PDB entry 8K43 | electron microscopy, 3.00 A resolution | chains B3 and A4 of the 12 polymer chains in the assembly

# Chain B3 (and A4)
Protein: VP2
Organism: Banna virus
Notes: chain A4 of this document is another copy of the same molecule, construct and numbering; everything in this record applies to it too
UniProt: Q9INH3 (Q9INH3_9REOV); residues 1-955 here = UniProt positions 1-955
Sequence (955 residues; numbered 1 to 955; the number before each row is that of its first residue):
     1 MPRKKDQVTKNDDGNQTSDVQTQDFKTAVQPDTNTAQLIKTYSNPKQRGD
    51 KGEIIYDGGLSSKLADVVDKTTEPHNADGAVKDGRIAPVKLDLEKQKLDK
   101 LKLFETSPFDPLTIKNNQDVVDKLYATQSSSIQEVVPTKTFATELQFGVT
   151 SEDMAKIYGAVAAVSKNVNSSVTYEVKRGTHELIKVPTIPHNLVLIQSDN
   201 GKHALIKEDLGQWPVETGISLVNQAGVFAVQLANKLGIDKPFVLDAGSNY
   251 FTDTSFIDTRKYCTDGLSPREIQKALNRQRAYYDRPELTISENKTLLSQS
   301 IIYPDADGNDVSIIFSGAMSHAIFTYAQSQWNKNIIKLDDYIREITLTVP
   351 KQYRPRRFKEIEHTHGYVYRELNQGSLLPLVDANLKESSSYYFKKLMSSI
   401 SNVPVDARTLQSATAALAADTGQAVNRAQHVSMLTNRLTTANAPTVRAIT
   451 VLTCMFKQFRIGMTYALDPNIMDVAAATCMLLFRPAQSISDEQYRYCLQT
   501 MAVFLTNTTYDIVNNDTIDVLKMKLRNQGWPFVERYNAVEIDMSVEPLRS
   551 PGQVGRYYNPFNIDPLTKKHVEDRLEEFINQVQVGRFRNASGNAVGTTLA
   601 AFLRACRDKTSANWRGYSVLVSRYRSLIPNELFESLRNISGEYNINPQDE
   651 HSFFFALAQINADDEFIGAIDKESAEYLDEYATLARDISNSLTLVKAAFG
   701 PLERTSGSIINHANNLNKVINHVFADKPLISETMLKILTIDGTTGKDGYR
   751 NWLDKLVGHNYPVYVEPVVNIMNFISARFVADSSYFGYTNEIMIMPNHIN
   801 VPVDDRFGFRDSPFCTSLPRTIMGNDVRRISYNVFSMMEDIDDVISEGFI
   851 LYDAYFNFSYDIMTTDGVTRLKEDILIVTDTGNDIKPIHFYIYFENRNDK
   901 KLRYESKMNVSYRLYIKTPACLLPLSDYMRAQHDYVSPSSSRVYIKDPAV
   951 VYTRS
Not modelled in the structure: 1-19, 422-429 (chain A4: 1-181)
Construct notes: conflict Lys97 (Arg in Q9INH3)

# How chain B3 and chain A4 interact
Pairs across the interface - 61 pairs, chain B3 then chain A4:
  Thr217(B3) - Phe256(A4)
  Gly218(B3) - Phe256(A4)
  Lys386(B3) - Glu360(A4)
  Glu387(B3) - Lys359(A4)
  Glu387(B3) - Glu360(A4)
  Thr464(B3) - Gln352(A4)
  Thr464(B3) - Arg354(A4)
  Thr464(B3) - Arg954(A4)
  Tyr465(B3) - Arg954(A4)
  Ala466(B3) - Arg954(A4)
  Leu467(B3) - Gln352(A4)
  Leu467(B3) - Ser622(A4)
  Leu467(B3) - Arg623(A4)
  Asp468(B3) - Arg615(A4)  salt bridge
  Tyr496(B3) - Lys351(A4)
  Gln499(B3) - Lys351(A4)
  Thr506(B3) - Lys568(A4)
  Asn507(B3) - Lys568(A4)
  Asn507(B3) - Trp614(A4)
  Asn507(B3) - Arg615(A4)
  Thr508(B3) - Lys568(A4)
  Thr508(B3) - Arg615(A4)
  Thr509(B3) - Arg615(A4)
  Thr509(B3) - Ser618(A4)  hydrogen bond
  Thr509(B3) - Val619(A4)
  Tyr510(B3) - Lys351(A4)
  Asp511(B3) - Ile541(A4)
  Asp511(B3) - Asp542(A4)
  Asp511(B3) - Met543(A4)
  Asp511(B3) - Ser544(A4)  hydrogen bond
  Asp511(B3) - Tyr557(A4)  hydrogen bond
  Ile512(B3) - Pro565(A4)  hydrophobic
  Ile512(B3) - Trp614(A4)  hydrophobic
  Asn514(B3) - Ser544(A4)
  Ala590(B3) - Gln659(A4)
  Ser591(B3) - Gln659(A4)  hydrogen bond
  Glu642(B3) - Arg357(A4)  hydrogen bond (backbone-side chain)
  Asn644(B3) - Arg354(A4)
  Asn646(B3) - Arg354(A4)
  Thr705(B3) - Thr259(A4)
  Thr705(B3) - Lys261(A4)  hydrogen bond (backbone-side chain)
  Ser706(B3) - Thr252(A4)
  Gly707(B3) - Tyr250(A4)  hydrogen bond (backbone-side chain)
  Thr743(B3) - Ile361(A4)
  Thr744(B3) - Ile361(A4)
  Gly745(B3) - Ile361(A4)
  Lys746(B3) - Ser941(A4)
  Asp747(B3) - His365(A4)  salt bridge
  Asn833(B3) - Ile257(A4)
  Ser836(B3) - Ile290(A4)
  Met837(B3) - Ile290(A4)  hydrophobic
  Met837(B3) - Lys294(A4)
  Glu839(B3) - Thr289(A4)
  Glu839(B3) - Ile290(A4)  hydrogen bond (side chain-backbone)
  Glu839(B3) - Ser291(A4)
  Asp880(B3) - Arg270(A4)  salt bridge
  Asp880(B3) - Ile290(A4)
  Asp880(B3) - Asn293(A4)  hydrogen bond (backbone-side chain)
  Thr881(B3) - Ile290(A4)
  Gly882(B3) - Ile290(A4)
  Asn883(B3) - Ile290(A4)
Interface residues without a listed pair, chain B3 (44 interface residues in all): Val503, Tyr832, Met838, Thr879
Interface residues without a listed pair, chain A4 (41 interface residues in all): Gln273, Leu297, Tyr353, Pro355, Ser940

# Summary
44 residues of chain B3 face 41 of chain A4 across their interface, with 9 hydrogen bonds and 3 salt bridges.
Polar contacts include Asp468(B3)-Arg615(A4), Asp747(B3)-His365(A4) and Asp880(B3)-Arg270(A4).
Both chains are VP2 (Banna virus). Entry 8K43 (In situ structure of RNA-dependent RNA polymerase in full BAV
particles) was determined by electron microscopy, deposited together with 8K42, 8K49 and 8K4A.
